PDB entry 6KAH | X-ray diffraction, 1.45 A resolution | chains C and D of the 4 polymer chains in the assembly

[Chain C]
Protein: Hemoglobin subunit alpha
Source organism: Homo sapiens
UniProtKB: P69905 (HBA_HUMAN); residues 1-141 here correspond to UniProt positions 2-142 (UniProt number = residue number + 1)
Sequence (141 residues; numbered 1 to 141; the number before each row is that of its first residue):
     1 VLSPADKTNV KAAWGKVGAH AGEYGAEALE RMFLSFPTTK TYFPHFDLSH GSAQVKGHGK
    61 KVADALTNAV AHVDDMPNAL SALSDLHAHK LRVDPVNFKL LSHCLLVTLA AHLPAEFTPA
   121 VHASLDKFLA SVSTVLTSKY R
Ligand contacts: protoporphyrin IX containing ni(II) (HNI): Met32, Thr39, Tyr42, Phe43, His45, Phe46, His58, Lys61, Val62, Ala65, Leu66, Leu83, Leu86, His87, Leu91, Val93, Asn97, Phe98, Leu101, Val132, Leu136
Curated features (UniProtKB/Swiss-Prot):
  - binding site (O2): His58
  - binding site (heme b): His87
  - site: Thr8, Asn9 (Microbial infection: Cleavage), Lys11 (Not glycated), Ala13, Trp14 (Microbial infection: Cleavage), Tyr24, Gly25 (Microbial infection: Cleavage), Leu29, Glu30 (Microbial infection: Cleavage), His45, Phe46 (Microbial infection: Cleavage), Asp47, Leu48 (Microbial infection: Cleavage), Ser52, Ala53 (Microbial infection: Cleavage), Val55, Lys56 (Microbial infection: Cleavage), Lys56 (Not glycated), Gly59, Lys60 (Microbial infection: Cleavage), Lys60 (Not glycated), Lys90 (Not glycated), Leu91, Arg92 (Microbial infection: Cleavage), Lys99 (Not glycated), Leu106, Val107 (Microbial infection: Cleavage), Thr108, Leu109 (Microbial infection: Cleavage), Val121, His122 (Microbial infection: Cleavage), Ser133, Thr134 (Microbial infection: Cleavage)
  - modified residue: Ser3 (Phosphoserine), Lys7 (N6-succinyllysine), Thr8 (Phosphothreonine), Lys11 (N6-succinyllysine), Lys16 (N6-acetyllysine), Tyr24 (Phosphotyrosine), Ser35 (Phosphoserine), Lys40 (N6-succinyllysine), Ser49 (Phosphoserine), Ser102 (Phosphoserine), Thr108 (Phosphothreonine), Ser124 (Phosphoserine), Ser131 (Phosphoserine), Thr134 (Phosphothreonine), Thr137 (Phosphothreonine), Ser138 (Phosphoserine)
  - glycosylation (N-linked (Glc) (glycation) lysine): Lys7, Lys16, Lys40, Lys61

[Chain D]
Protein: Hemoglobin subunit beta
Source organism: Homo sapiens
UniProtKB: P68871 (HBB_HUMAN); residues 1-146 here correspond to UniProt positions 2-147 (UniProt number = residue number + 1)
Sequence (146 residues; numbered 1 to 146; the number before each row is that of its first residue):
     1 VHLTPEEKSA VTALWGKVNV DEVGGEALGR LLVVYPWTQR FFESFGDLST PDAVMGNPKV
    61 KAHGKKVLGA FSDGLAHLDN LKGTFATLSE LHCDKLHVDP ENFRLLGNVL VCVLAHHFGK
   121 EFTPPVQAAY QKVVAGVANA LAHKYH
Covalent attachments: but-2-enedial (2FU) linked to Lys82
Bound ions: heme Fe: His92 (together with carbon monoxide)
Ligand contacts: carbon monoxide / heme: Leu28, Leu31, Thr38, Phe41, Phe42, Ser44, Phe45, His63, Lys66, Val67, Ala70, Phe71, Phe85, Leu88, Leu91, His92, Leu96, Val98, Asn102, Phe103, Leu106, Val137, Leu141
Curated features (UniProtKB/Swiss-Prot):
  - binding site ((2R)-2,3-bisphosphoglycerate): Val1, His2, Lys82, His143
  - binding site (heme b): His63, His92
  - site: Glu7, Lys8 (Microbial infection: Cleavage), Gly25, Glu26 (Microbial infection: Cleavage), Gly29, Arg30 (Microbial infection: Cleavage), Tyr35, Pro36 (Microbial infection: Cleavage), Trp37, Thr38 (Microbial infection: Cleavage), Phe45, Gly46 (Microbial infection: Cleavage), Asp52, Ala53 (Microbial infection: Cleavage), Gly56, Asn57 (Microbial infection: Cleavage), Lys59 (Not glycated), Phe71, Ser72 (Microbial infection: Cleavage), Gly74, Leu75 (Microbial infection: Cleavage), Lys82 (Not glycated), Thr84, Phe85 (Microbial infection: Cleavage), His92, Cys93 (Microbial infection: Cleavage), Lys95 (Not glycated), Arg104, Leu105 (Microbial infection: Cleavage), Leu110, Val111 (Microbial infection: Cleavage), Gly119, Lys120 (Microbial infection: Cleavage), Phe122, Thr123 (Microbial infection: Cleavage), Ala128, Ala129 (Microbial infection: Cleavage) and 2 more in UniProt
  - modified residue: Val1 (N-acetylvaline), Ser9 (Phosphoserine), Thr12 (Phosphothreonine), Ser44 (Phosphoserine), Thr50 (Phosphothreonine), Lys59 (N6-acetyllysine), Lys82 (N6-acetyllysine), Thr87 (Phosphothreonine), Cys93 (S-nitrosocysteine), Lys144 (N6-acetyllysine)
  - glycosylation: Val1 (N-linked (Glc) (glycation) valine), Lys8 (N-linked (Glc) (glycation) lysine), Lys17 (N-linked (Glc) (glycation) lysine), Lys66 (N-linked (Glc) (glycation) lysine), Lys120 (N-linked (Glc) (glycation) lysine), Lys144 (N-linked (Glc) (glycation) lysine)

[How chain C and chain D interact]
Pairs across the interface - 39 pairs, chain C then chain D:
  Glu30(C) - Pro124(D)
  Arg31(C) - Phe122(D)  hydrogen bond (side chain-backbone)
  Arg31(C) - Thr123(D)
  Arg31(C) - Pro124(D)
  Arg31(C) - Gln127(D)  hydrogen bond
  Leu34(C) - Pro124(D)  hydrophobic
  Leu34(C) - Pro125(D)
  Leu34(C) - Ala128(D)
  Ser35(C) - Gln127(D)
  Ser35(C) - Ala128(D)
  Ser35(C) - Gln131(D)
  Phe36(C) - Gln131(D)
  His103(C) - Asn108(D)
  His103(C) - Val111(D)
  His103(C) - Gln131(D)  hydrogen bond
  Cys104(C) - Gln127(D)
  Val107(C) - Val111(D)  hydrophobic
  Val107(C) - Ala115(D)
  Val107(C) - Gln127(D)
  Ala110(C) - Cys112(D)
  Ala110(C) - Ala115(D)
  Ala110(C) - His116(D)
  Ala111(C) - Ala115(D)
  Ala111(C) - Gly119(D)
  His112(C) - Lys120(D)  hydrogen bond
  Leu113(C) - His116(D)
  Pro114(C) - His116(D)  hydrogen bond (backbone-side chain)
  Phe117(C) - Arg30(D)  hydrogen bond (backbone-side chain)
  Phe117(C) - His116(D)
  Thr118(C) - Arg30(D)  hydrogen bond (backbone-side chain)
  Pro119(C) - Arg30(D)
  Pro119(C) - Val33(D)
  Pro119(C) - Met55(D)  hydrophobic
  His122(C) - Arg30(D)  hydrogen bond
  His122(C) - Val34(D)
  His122(C) - Cys112(D)
  Ala123(C) - Val34(D)
  Asp126(C) - Val34(D)
  Asp126(C) - Tyr35(D)
Also at the interface, not in a pair above, chain C (22 interface residues in all): Lys99, Leu106, Ala120
Also at the interface, not in a pair above, chain D (20 interface residues in all): Arg104

[Overview]
The interface between chain C and chain D involves 22 residues on one side and 20 on the other; the contacts
include 8 hydrogen bonds. Polar contacts include Arg31(C)-Phe122(D), Arg31(C)-Gln127(D) and
His103(C)-Gln131(D). Bound to chain C: protoporphyrin IX containing ni(II).
Here chain C is Hemoglobin subunit alpha and chain D is Hemoglobin subunit beta, both from Homo sapiens. Entry
6KAH (Crosslinked alpha(Ni)-beta(Fe-CO) human hemoglobin A in the T quaternary structure at 95 K: Dark) was
determined by X-ray diffraction together with 6KA9, 6KAE, 6KAI, 6KAO, 6KAP, 6KAQ and 11 further entries from
the same study.
